Entry 8OJG (electron microscopy, 4.38 A resolution (low resolution: residue-level contacts below are approximate; hydrogen-bond / salt-bridge calls are withheld)); this record covers chains A and B of the 8 polymer chains in the assembly.

# Chain A (and B)
Molecule: Intermembrane phospholipid transport system binding protein MlaD
Source organism: Escherichia coli
Notes: chain B of this document is another copy of the same molecule, construct and numbering; everything in this record applies to it too
UniProt: P64604 (MLAD_ECOLI); residues 1-183 here = UniProt positions 1-183
Amino-acid sequence (183 residues; each row starts with the number of its first residue):
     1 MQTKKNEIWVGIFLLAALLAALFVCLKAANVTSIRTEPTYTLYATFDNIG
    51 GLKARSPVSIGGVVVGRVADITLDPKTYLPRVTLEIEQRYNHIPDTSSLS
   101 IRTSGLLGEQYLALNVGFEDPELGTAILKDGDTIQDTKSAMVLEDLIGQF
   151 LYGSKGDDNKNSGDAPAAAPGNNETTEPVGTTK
Not modelled in the structure: 1-36, 153-183
Reported in the primary citation:
  - mutagenesis - F118E, E119K, D120K, Q149C/L151C, L151C: abolished growth in response to SDS/EDTA
  - mutagenesis - E122K: unchanged growth
  - mutagenesis - Q149C: unchanged growth in response to SDS/EDTA

# Interface between chain A and chain B
Residue-residue contacts (7):
  Gly61(A) with Asn48(B)
  Val63(A) with Leu73(B)
  His92(A) with Tyr78(B)
  Ile93(A) with Tyr78(B)
  Thr103(A) with Glu144(B)
  Gly105(A) with Leu143(B)
  Leu106(A) with Leu143(B)
Also at the interface, not in a pair above, chain A (11 interface residues in all): Gly62, Tyr90, Arg102, Phe150
Also at the interface, not in a pair above, chain B (9 interface residues in all): Ile49, Ile71, Leu106, Leu151

# Overview
The interface between chain A and chain B involves 11 residues on one side and 9 on the other. The paper
reports that F118E, E119K and D120K of chain A, among others, abolish growth in response to SDS/EDTA; E122K of
chain A leaves growth unchanged; 7 substitutions were tested in all.
Chain A and chain B are both Intermembrane phospholipid transport system binding protein MlaD (Escherichia
coli); the structure, Structure of the MlaCD complex (2:6 stoichiometry), was determined by electron
microscopy, deposited together with 8OJ4.
